6N0G - chains U and X of the 57 polymer chains in the assembly; structure by electron microscopy, 3.60 A resolution.

# Chain U (and X)
Molecule: Microcompartments protein
Organism: Haliangium ochraceum (strain DSM 14365 / JCM 11303 / SMP-2)
Notes: chain X of this document is another copy of the same molecule, construct and numbering; everything in this record applies to it too
UniProt: D0LID6 (D0LID6_HALO1); numbering as in UniProt (aligned over 1-212)
Amino-acid sequence (212 residues; row label = number of the first residue in the row):
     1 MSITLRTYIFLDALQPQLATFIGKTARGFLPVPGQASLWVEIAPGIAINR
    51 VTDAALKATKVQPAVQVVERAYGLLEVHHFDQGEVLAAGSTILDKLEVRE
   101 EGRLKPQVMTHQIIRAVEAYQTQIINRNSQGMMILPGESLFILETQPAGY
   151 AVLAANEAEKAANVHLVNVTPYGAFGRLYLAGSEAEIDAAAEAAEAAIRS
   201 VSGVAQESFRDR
Not modelled in the structure: 1-2, 206-212 (chain X: 1-3, 205-212)

# How chain U and chain X interact
Residue-residue contacts (50):
  P16(U) with L135(X)
  Q17(U) with L135(X)
  A19(U) with Q123(X), hydrogen bond (backbone-side chain)
  T20(U) with N126(X); M133(X); I134(X); L135(X); P136(X)
  F21(U) with M133(X), hydrophobic
  G23(U) with R127(X), hydrogen bond (backbone-side chain)
  K24(U) with N126(X); R127(X); S129(X); G131(X)
  A26(U) with R127(X), hydrogen bond (backbone-side chain)
  L30(U) with Q123(X); R127(X)
  P31(U) with Q123(X), hydrogen bond (backbone-side chain)
  V32(U) with A119(X), hydrophobic; Y120(X), hydrophobic; Q123(X)
  P33(U) with P136(X), hydrophobic
  A119(U) with V32(X), hydrophobic
  Y120(U) with V32(X), hydrophobic
  Q123(U) with A19(X), hydrogen bond (side chain-backbone); G23(X); L30(X); P31(X), hydrogen bond (side chain-backbone)
  N126(U) with T20(X); K24(X), hydrogen bond (backbone-side chain)
  R127(U) with G23(X); K24(X), hydrogen bond (side chain-backbone); A26(X), hydrogen bond (side chain-backbone)
  S129(U) with K24(X), hydrogen bond (backbone-side chain)
  G131(U) with G131(X); M133(X)
  M132(U) with M132(X), hydrophobic; M133(X)
  M133(U) with Q17(X); T20(X); F21(X), hydrophobic; G131(X); M132(X); L166(X)
  I134(U) with T20(X)
  L135(U) with P16(X); Q17(X); T20(X)
  P136(U) with P33(X)
  L166(U) with M133(X)
Interface residues without a listed pair, chain U (27 interface residues in all): Q130, H165
Interface residues without a listed pair, chain X (27 interface residues in all): T25, Q130

# Overview
The chain U/chain X interface involves 27 residues from each chain; the contacts include 10 hydrogen bonds.
Among the polar pairs are A19(U)-Q123(X), G23(U)-R127(X) and A26(U)-R127(X).
Chain U and chain X are both Microcompartments protein (Haliangium ochraceum (strain DSM 14365 / JCM 11303 /
SMP-2)); the structure, Cryo-EM structure of the HO BMC shell: subregion classified for BMC-T: TS-TDTDTD, was
determined by electron microscopy together with 6MZU, 6MZV, 6MZX, 6MZY, 6N06, 6N07, 6N09 and 6N0F from the
same study.
